PDB entry 6X6A | electron microscopy, 3.60 A resolution | chains D and F of the 8 polymer chains in the assembly

== Chain D ==
Protein: Dipeptidyl peptidase 9
Source organism: Homo sapiens
Notes: EC 3.4.14.5
UniProtKB: Q86TI2 (DPP9_HUMAN); numbering as in UniProt (aligned over 1-863)
Amino-acid sequence (863 residues; each row starts with the number of its first residue):
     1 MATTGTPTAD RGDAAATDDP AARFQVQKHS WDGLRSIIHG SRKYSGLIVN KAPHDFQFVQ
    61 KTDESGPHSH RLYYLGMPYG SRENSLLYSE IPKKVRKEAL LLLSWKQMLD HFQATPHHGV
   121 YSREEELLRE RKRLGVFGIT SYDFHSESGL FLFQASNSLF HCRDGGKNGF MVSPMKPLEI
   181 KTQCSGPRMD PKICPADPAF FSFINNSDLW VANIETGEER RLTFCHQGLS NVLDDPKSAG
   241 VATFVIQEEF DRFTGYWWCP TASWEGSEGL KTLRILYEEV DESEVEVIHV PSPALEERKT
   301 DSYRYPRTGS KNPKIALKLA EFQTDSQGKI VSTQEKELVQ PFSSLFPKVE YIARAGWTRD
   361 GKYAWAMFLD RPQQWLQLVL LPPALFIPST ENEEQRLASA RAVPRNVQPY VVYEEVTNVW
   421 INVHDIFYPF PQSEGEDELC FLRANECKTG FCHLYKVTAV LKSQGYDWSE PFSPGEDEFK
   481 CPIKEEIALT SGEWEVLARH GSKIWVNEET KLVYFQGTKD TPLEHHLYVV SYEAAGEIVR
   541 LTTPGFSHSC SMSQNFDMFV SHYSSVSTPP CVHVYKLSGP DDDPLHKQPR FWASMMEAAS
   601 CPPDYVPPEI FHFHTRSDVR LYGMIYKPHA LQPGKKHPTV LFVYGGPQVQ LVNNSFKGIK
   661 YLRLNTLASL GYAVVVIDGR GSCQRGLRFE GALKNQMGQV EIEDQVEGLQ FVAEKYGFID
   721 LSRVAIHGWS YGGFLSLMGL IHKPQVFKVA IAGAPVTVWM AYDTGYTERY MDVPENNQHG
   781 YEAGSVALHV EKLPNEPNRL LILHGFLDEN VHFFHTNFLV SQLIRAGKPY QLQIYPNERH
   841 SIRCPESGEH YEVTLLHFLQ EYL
Disordered / not traced: 1-17
Swiss-Prot annotation at these positions:
  - active site (Charge relay system): S730, D808, H840
  - binding site (Val-boroPro): S730
  - modified residue: A2 (N-acetylalanine)
From the paper describing this entry:
  - mutagenesis - E597R: unchanged catalytic activity
  - mutagenesis - S730A: abolished catalytic activity

== Chain F ==
Protein: NACHT, LRR and PYD domains-containing protein 1
Source organism: Homo sapiens
UniProtKB: Q9C000 (NLRP1_HUMAN); residues 1213-1473 here = UniProt positions 1213-1473
Amino-acid sequence (261 residues; numbered 1213 to 1473; the number before each row is that of its first residue):
  1213 SPLGVLLKMI HNALRFIPVT SVVLLYHRVH PEEVTFHLYL IPSDCSIRKA IDDLEMKFQF
  1273 VRIHKPPPLT PLYMGCRYTV SGSGSGMLEI LPKELELCYR SPGEDQLFSE FYVGHLGSGI
  1333 RLQVKDKKDE TLVWEALVKP GDLMPATTLI PPARIAVPSP LDAPQLLHFV DQYREQLIAR
  1393 VTSVEVVLDK LHGQVLSQEQ YERVLAENTR PSQMRKLFSL SQSWDRKCKD GLYQALKETH
  1453 PHLIMELWEK GSKKGLLPLS S
Disordered / not traced: 1357-1473
From the paper describing this entry:
  - catalytic residues: S1213
  - disease-associated variants - P1214R: increased signaling
  - mutagenesis - S1213A: abolished binding to Dipeptidyl peptidase 9 (chain D)

== How chain D and chain F interact ==
Residue-residue contacts (45; chain D residue first):
  R35(D) - K1340(F)  hydrogen bond (side chain-backbone)
  R35(D) - D1341(F)  salt bridge
  I38(D) - M1221(F)
  S41(D) - M1221(F)
  R42(D) - M1221(F)  hydrogen bond (side chain-backbone)
  R42(D) - H1223(F)  hydrogen bond
  G46(D) - H1223(F)
  K51(D) - I1222(F)
  K51(D) - N1224(F)  hydrogen bond
  Y79(D) - N1224(F)
  Y79(D) - A1225(F)
  G80(D) - L1226(F)
  S81(D) - L1226(F)
  S81(D) - S1255(F)  hydrogen bond
  R82(D) - M1286(F)
  H111(D) - S1258(F)
  H111(D) - Y1311(F)  hydrogen bond (backbone-side chain)
  H111(D) - P1314(F)
  Q113(D) - Y1311(F)
  G135(D) - I1222(F)
  E248(D) - P1214(F)
  Y644(D) - S1213(F)  hydrogen bond (side chain-backbone)
  Y644(D) - L1215(F)  hydrophobic
  V649(D) - L1215(F)  hydrophobic
  L651(D) - L1215(F)  hydrophobic
  I659(D) - L1219(F)
  K660(D) - L1219(F)
  Y661(D) - L1215(F)
  Y661(D) - V1217(F)
  R663(D) - V1217(F)
  W729(D) - L1218(F)  hydrophobic
  S730(D) - S1213(F)
  Y762(D) - S1213(F)  hydrogen bond
  Y766(D) - S1213(F)
  N810(D) - S1213(F)
  N810(D) - P1214(F)
  H840(D) - L1218(F)
  S841(D) - L1218(F)
  I842(D) - L1218(F)
  I842(D) - K1220(F)
  P845(D) - M1221(F)  hydrophobic
  E846(D) - G1287(F)
  E846(D) - C1288(F)
  E846(D) - K1340(F)
  Y851(D) - L1218(F)  hydrophobic
Interface residues without a listed pair, chain D (43 interface residues in all): D32, S36, S45, V49, H117, H118, E249, V811, R843, E849, E852
Interface residues without a listed pair, chain F (25 interface residues in all): D1256, E1308, S1313
The authors on this interface:
  - hot spots on chain F (mutagenesis) - P1214R: decreased binding to Dipeptidyl peptidase 9 (chain D)

== Overview ==
The interface between chain D and chain F involves 43 residues on one side and 25 on the other; the contacts
include 8 hydrogen bonds and 1 salt bridge. Polar contacts include R35(D)-D1341(F), R35(D)-K1340(F) and
R42(D)-M1221(F). From the paper: the catalytic residue S1213(F); S730A of chain D abolishes catalytic
activity; 4 substitutions were tested in all.
Chain D is Dipeptidyl peptidase 9 and chain F is NACHT, LRR and PYD domains-containing protein 1, both from
Homo sapiens; the structure, Cryo-EM structure of NLRP1-DPP9 complex, was determined by electron microscopy,
deposited together with 6X6C.
